PDB entry 8HWB | electron microscopy, 3.90 A resolution | chains A and F of the 8 polymer chains in the assembly

Chain A (and F):
Protein: Primase D5
Source organism: Monkeypox virus
Notes: chain F of this document is another copy of the same molecule, construct and numbering; everything in this record applies to it too
UniProt: Q5IXS3 (Q5IXS3_MONPV); numbering as in UniProt (aligned over 1-785)
Amino-acid sequence (785 residues; row label = number of the first residue in the row):
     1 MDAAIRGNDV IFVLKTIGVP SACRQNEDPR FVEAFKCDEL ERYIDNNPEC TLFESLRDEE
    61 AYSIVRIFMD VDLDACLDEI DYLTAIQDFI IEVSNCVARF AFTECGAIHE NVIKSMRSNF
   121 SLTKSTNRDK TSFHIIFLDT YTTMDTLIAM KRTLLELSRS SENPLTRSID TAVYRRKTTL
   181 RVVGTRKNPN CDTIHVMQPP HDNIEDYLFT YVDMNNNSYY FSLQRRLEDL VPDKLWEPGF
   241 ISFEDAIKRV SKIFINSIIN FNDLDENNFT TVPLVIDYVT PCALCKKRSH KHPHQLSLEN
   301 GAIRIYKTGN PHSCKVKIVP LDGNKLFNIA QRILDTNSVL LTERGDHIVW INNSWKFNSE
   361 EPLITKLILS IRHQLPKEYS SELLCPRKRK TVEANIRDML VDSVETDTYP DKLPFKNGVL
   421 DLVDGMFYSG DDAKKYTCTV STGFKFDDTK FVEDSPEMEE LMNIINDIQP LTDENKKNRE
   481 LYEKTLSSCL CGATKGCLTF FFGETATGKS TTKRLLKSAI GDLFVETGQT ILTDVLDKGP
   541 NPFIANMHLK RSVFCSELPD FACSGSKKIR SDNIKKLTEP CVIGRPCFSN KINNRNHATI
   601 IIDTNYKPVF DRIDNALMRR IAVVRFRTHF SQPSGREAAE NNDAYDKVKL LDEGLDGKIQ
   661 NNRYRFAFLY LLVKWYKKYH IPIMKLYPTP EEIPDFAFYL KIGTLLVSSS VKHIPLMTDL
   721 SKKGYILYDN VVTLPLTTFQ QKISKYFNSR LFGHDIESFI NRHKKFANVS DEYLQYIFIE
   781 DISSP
Unresolved in the structure: 1-322, 702-785
Bound ions: Mg2+: Ser510 (together with ATP)
Small-molecule neighbours: ATP (adenosine-5'-triphosphate): Ile464, Asp467, Ile468, Glu504, Thr505, Ala506, Thr507, Gly508, Lys509, Ser510, Thr511, Glu557, Asn605, Phe630, Leu650, Leu651, Asp652, Leu655, Asp656

Chain A / chain F interface:
Residue-residue contacts (23; chain A residue first):
  Asn324(A) - Leu384(F)
  Phe327(A) - Leu369(F)  hydrophobic
  Thr391(A) - Pro386(F)
  Asn395(A) - Leu384(F)
  Asn395(A) - Pro386(F)
  Asn395(A) - Arg389(F)  hydrogen bond
  Arg397(A) - Lys366(F)
  Asp398(A) - Thr365(F)  hydrogen bond
  Asp398(A) - Lys366(F)
  Asp398(A) - Leu369(F)
  Asp398(A) - Arg389(F)  salt bridge
  Met399(A) - Leu369(F)  hydrophobic
  Leu400(A) - Lys366(F)  hydrogen bond (backbone-side chain)
  Val401(A) - Asn352(F)
  Asp402(A) - Asn352(F)
  Asp537(A) - Pro542(F)
  Lys538(A) - Cys587(F)
  Lys575(A) - Glu557(F)  salt bridge
  Asn590(A) - Glu360(F)  hydrogen bond
  Asn590(A) - Glu361(F)  hydrogen bond
  Arg612(A) - Gln529(F)
  Arg612(A) - Pro559(F)
  Lys685(A) - Glu653(F)  salt bridge
Other interface residues (no listed pair), chain A (20 interface residues in all): Leu341, Ala394, Arg585, Asn615
Other interface residues (no listed pair), chain F (20 interface residues in all): Arg372, Cys385, Thr505, Pro540, Phe588

Summary:
The chain A/chain F interface involves 20 residues from each chain; the contacts include 5 hydrogen bonds and
3 salt bridges. Polar contacts include Asp398(A)-Arg389(F), Lys575(A)-Glu557(F) and Lys685(A)-Glu653(F). Bound
to chain A: ATP.
Chain A and chain F are both Primase D5 (Monkeypox virus); the structure, D5 ATP-ADP-Apo-ssDNA IS2, was
determined by electron microscopy together with 8HWA, 8HWF and 8HWG from the same study.
